Entry 1RUY (X-ray diffraction, 2.70 A resolution); this record covers chains I and M of the 6 polymer chains in the assembly.

== Chain I (and M) ==
Name: hemagglutinin
From: Influenza A virus (A/swine/Iowa/15/30(H1N1))
Notes: chain M of this document is another copy of the same molecule, construct and numbering; everything in this record applies to it too
UniProt: P88836 (P88836_9INFA); residues 501-660 here correspond to UniProt positions 345-504 (UniProt number = residue number - 156)
Sequence (160 residues; numbered 501 to 660; the number before each row is that of its first residue):
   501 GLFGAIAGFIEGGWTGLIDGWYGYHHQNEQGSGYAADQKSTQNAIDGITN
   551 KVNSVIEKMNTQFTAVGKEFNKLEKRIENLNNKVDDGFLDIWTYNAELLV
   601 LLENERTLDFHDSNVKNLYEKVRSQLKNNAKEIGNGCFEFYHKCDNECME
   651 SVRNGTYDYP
Cystine bridges: Cys644-Cys648

== Chain I / chain M interface ==
Residue-residue contacts (38; chain I residue first):
  Phe503(I) - Leu502(M)
  Lys558(I) - Tyr594(M)
  Lys558(I) - Glu597(M)  salt bridge
  Met559(I) - Tyr594(M)  hydrophobic
  Lys568(I) - Arg576(M)
  Lys568(I) - Asn579(M)
  Glu569(I) - Arg576(M)  hydrogen bond (backbone-side chain)
  Phe570(I) - Arg576(M)
  Glu574(I) - Arg576(M)  salt bridge
  Leu580(I) - Leu580(M)  hydrophobic
  Asn581(I) - Leu580(M)
  Asn581(I) - Lys583(M)  hydrogen bond
  Val584(I) - Leu580(M)  hydrophobic
  Val584(I) - Lys583(M)
  Val584(I) - Val584(M)  hydrophobic
  Asp585(I) - Lys583(M)  salt bridge
  Phe588(I) - Lys583(M)
  Phe588(I) - Val584(M)
  Phe588(I) - Gly587(M)
  Phe588(I) - Phe588(M)
  Phe588(I) - Ile591(M)  hydrophobic
  Ile591(I) - Ile591(M)  hydrophobic
  Trp592(I) - Asp590(M)
  Trp592(I) - Ile591(M)  hydrophobic
  Trp592(I) - Tyr594(M)  hydrophobic
  Asn595(I) - Tyr594(M)
  Leu599(I) - Tyr594(M)
  Leu599(I) - Leu598(M)  hydrophobic
  Arg606(I) - Glu605(M)
  Arg606(I) - Arg606(M)
  Arg606(I) - Asp609(M)  salt bridge
  Ser613(I) - Leu502(M)  hydrogen bond (side chain-backbone)
  Asn617(I) - Gly501(M)  hydrogen bond (side chain-backbone)
  Asn617(I) - Leu502(M)
  Asn617(I) - Phe503(M)
  Asn617(I) - Gly504(M)
  Lys627(I) - Glu632(M)  hydrogen bond (side chain-backbone)
  Lys627(I) - Ile633(M)
Interface residues without a listed pair, chain I (25 interface residues in all): Ser554, Asn560, Ile577, Glu603, Phe610
Interface residues without a listed pair, chain M (25 interface residues in all): Ile577, Asn595, Leu601, Leu602

== In short ==
Chain I and chain M each contribute 25 residues to their interface, with 5 hydrogen bonds and 4 salt bridges.
Polar pairs include Lys558(I)-Glu597(M), Glu574(I)-Arg576(M) and Asp585(I)-Lys583(M).
Both chains are hemagglutinin (Influenza A virus (A/swine/Iowa/15/30(H1N1))). Entry 1RUY (1930 Swine H1
Hemagglutinin) was determined by X-ray diffraction, deposited together with 1RU7, 1RUZ, 1RV0, 1RVT, 1RVX and
1RVZ.
